Entry 3GKK (X-ray diffraction, 1.83 A resolution); this record covers chain A.

# Chain A
Protein: Bacterioferritin comigratory protein
From: Xanthomonas campestris pv. campestris
Notes: EC 1.11.1.15
Reference sequence: Q8P9V9 (Q8P9V9_XANCP); residue numbers follow UniProt; this construct covers 1-160
Amino-acid sequence (163 residues; row label = number of the first residue in the row; numbers below 1 keep their minus sign (Ser-2 is residue -2)):
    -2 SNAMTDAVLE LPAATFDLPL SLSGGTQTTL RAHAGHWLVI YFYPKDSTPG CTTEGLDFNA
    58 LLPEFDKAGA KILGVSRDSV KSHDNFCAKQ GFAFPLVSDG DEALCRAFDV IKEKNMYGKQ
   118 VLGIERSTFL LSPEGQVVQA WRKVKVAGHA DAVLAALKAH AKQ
Not modelled in the structure: -2 to -1, 79-81, 159-160
Disulfide bonds: Cys48-Cys84
Differences from the reference sequence: expression tag (-2 to 0)
Curated features (UniProtKB/Swiss-Prot):
  - active site: Cys48 (Cysteine sulfenic acid (-SOH) intermediate)
  - mutagenesis: Cys48 (C48A: Abolishes catalytic activity), Cys84 (C84S: Abolishes catalytic activity)

# In short
Curated annotation (UniProt) lists active-site residue Cys48 and 2 mutagenesis sites.
Chain A is Bacterioferritin comigratory protein (Xanthomonas campestris pv. campestris); the structure,
Insights into the Alkyl Peroxide Reduction Activity of Xanthomonas campestris Bacterioferritin Comigratory
Protein from the Trapped ..., was determined by X-ray diffraction together with 3GKM and 3GKN from the same
study.
